Entry 5CD1 (X-ray diffraction, 3.60 A resolution); this record covers chains A and B of the 6 polymer chains in the assembly.

# Chain A
Protein: tRNA (adenine(58)-N(1))-methyltransferase catalytic subunit TRMT61A
Source organism: Homo sapiens
Notes: EC 2.1.1.220
UniProtKB: Q96FX7 (TRM61_HUMAN); numbering as in UniProt (aligned over 1-289)
Amino-acid sequence (289 residues; numbered 1 to 289; the number before each row is that of its first residue):
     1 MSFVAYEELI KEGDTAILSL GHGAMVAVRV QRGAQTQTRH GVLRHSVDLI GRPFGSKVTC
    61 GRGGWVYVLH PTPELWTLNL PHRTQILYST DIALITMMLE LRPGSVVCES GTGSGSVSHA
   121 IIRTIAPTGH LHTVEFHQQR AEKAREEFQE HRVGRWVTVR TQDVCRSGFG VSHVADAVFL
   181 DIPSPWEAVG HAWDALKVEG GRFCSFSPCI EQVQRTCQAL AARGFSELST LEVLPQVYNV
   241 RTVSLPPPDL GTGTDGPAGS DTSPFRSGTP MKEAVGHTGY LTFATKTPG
Disordered / not traced: 1, 254-260
Residues lining bound ligands: S-adenosylhomocysteine (SAH): Thr84, Gln85, Ile86, Leu87, Glu109, Ser110, Gly111, Thr112, Gly113, Ser114, Gly115, Ser116, Val117, Val134, Glu135, Phe136, His137, Arg140, Gln162, Asp163, Val164, Cys165, Phe179, Asp181, Ile182, Pro183
Swiss-Prot annotation at these positions:
  - binding site (substrate): Leu20 to His22, Gln35 to Val42, Gly64, Trp65, Gln85 to Ser89, Ser110 to Val117, Leu180 to Pro183, Ser205 to Gln212, Thr278
  - binding site (S-adenosyl-L-methionine): Leu87, Ser114 to Ser116, Glu135, Arg140, Asp163, Val164, Asp181
  - modified residue: Ser2 (N-acetylserine), Ser263 (Phosphoserine)
What the authors report for this chain:
  - catalytic residues: Asp181 (proposed by the authors, not directly observed)

# Chain B
Protein: tRNA (adenine(58)-N(1))-methyltransferase non-catalytic subunit TRM6
Source organism: Homo sapiens
UniProtKB: Q9UJA5 (TRM6_HUMAN); numbering as in UniProt (aligned over 1-497)
Amino-acid sequence (497 residues; numbered 1 to 497; the number before each row is that of its first residue):
     1 MEGSGEQPGP QPQHPGDHRI RDGDFVVLKR EDVFKAVQVQ RRKKVTFEKQ WFYLDNVIGH
    61 SYGTAFEVTS GGSLQPKKKR EEPTAETKEA GTDNRNIVDD GKSQKLTQDD IKALKDKGIK
   121 GEEIVQQLIE NSTTFRDKTE FAQDKYIKKK KKKYEAIITV VKPSTRILSI MYYAREPGKI
   181 NHMRYDTLAQ MLTLGNIRAG NKMIVMETCA GLVLGAMMER MGGFGSIIQL YPGGGPVRAA
   241 TACFGFPKSF LSGLYEFPLN KVDSLLHGTF SAKMLSSEPK DSALVEESNG TLEEKQASEQ
   301 ENEDSMAEAP ESNHPEDQET METISQDPEH KGPKERGSKK DYIQEKQRRQ EEQRKRHLEA
   361 AALLSERNAD GLIVASRFHP TPLLLSLLDF VAPSRPFVVY CQYKEPLLEC YTKLRERGGV
   421 INLRLSETWL RNYQVLPDRS HPKLLMSGGG GYLLSGFTVA MDNLKADTSL KSNASTLESH
   481 ETEEPAAKKR KCPESDS
Disordered / not traced: 1-17, 78-132, 272-341, 464-497
Swiss-Prot annotation at these positions:
  - binding site (substrate): Asn94 to Gln104, Lys145 to Tyr154, Arg175 to His182, Arg349, Arg377, Arg415 to Leu423, Gln434 to His441
  - modified residue: Thr107 (Phosphothreonine), Ser298 (Phosphoserine), Ser305 (Phosphoserine)
What the authors report for this chain:
  - conformationally variable residues (domain motion, order/disorder transition): Lys78 to Ser132, Glu140 to Tyr154

# How chain A and chain B interact
Residue-residue contacts (91; chain A residue first):
  Phe3(A) - Arg198(B)  hydrogen bond (backbone-side chain)
  Val4(A) - Arg198(B)  hydrogen bond (backbone-side chain)
  Ala5(A) - Arg198(B)
  Tyr6(A) - Asn196(B)  hydrogen bond
  Tyr6(A) - Arg198(B)
  Tyr6(A) - Asn201(B)
  Tyr6(A) - Asp370(B)
  Tyr6(A) - Arg395(B)
  Tyr6(A) - Pro396(B)
  Ser19(A) - Ile421(B)
  Ser19(A) - Asn422(B)
  His22(A) - Asn422(B)
  Met25(A) - Asn422(B)  hydrogen bond
  Phe54(A) - Pro393(B)
  Phe54(A) - Ser394(B)
  Gly55(A) - Ser394(B)
  Gly55(A) - Val459(B)
  Gly55(A) - Ala460(B)  hydrogen bond (backbone-backbone)
  Lys57(A) - Asp462(B)  salt bridge
  Tyr67(A) - Val459(B)  hydrophobic
  Tyr67(A) - Asp462(B)
  Leu69(A) - Ser394(B)
  His70(A) - Ser394(B)  hydrogen bond (backbone-side chain)
  Thr72(A) - Asn196(B)
  Pro73(A) - Asn196(B)
  Glu74(A) - Thr193(B)
  Leu75(A) - Phe457(B)  hydrophobic
  Thr90(A) - Gln190(B)  hydrogen bond (backbone-side chain)
  Thr90(A) - Arg424(B)
  Ala93(A) - Ala189(B)
  Ala93(A) - Gln190(B)
  Ala93(A) - Thr193(B)
  Leu94(A) - Leu430(B)  hydrophobic
  Thr96(A) - Arg220(B)
  Met97(A) - Arg166(B)
  Met97(A) - Ser169(B)
  Met97(A) - Tyr185(B)
  Met97(A) - Ala189(B)  hydrophobic
  Met98(A) - Arg166(B)
  Glu100(A) - Ser164(B)  hydrogen bond
  Glu100(A) - Arg166(B)  salt bridge
  Glu100(A) - Ile167(B)
  Leu101(A) - Arg220(B)
  Arg102(A) - Glu219(B)  salt bridge
  Pro103(A) - Glu219(B)
  Pro103(A) - Arg220(B)
  Pro103(A) - Met221(B)
  Arg123(A) - Thr193(B)
  Arg123(A) - Asn196(B)  hydrogen bond
  Arg123(A) - Ile197(B)
  Arg123(A) - Arg198(B)
  Thr124(A) - Arg220(B)  hydrogen bond
  Ala126(A) - Ala199(B)
  Pro127(A) - Ala199(B)
  Pro127(A) - Phe224(B)  hydrophobic
  Arg202(A) - Arg166(B)
  Gln214(A) - Ser440(B)
  Glu227(A) - Lys29(B)  salt bridge
  Glu227(A) - Arg166(B)  salt bridge
  Thr230(A) - Arg431(B)
  Thr230(A) - Asn432(B)
  Thr230(A) - Tyr433(B)  hydrogen bond (backbone-backbone)
  Thr230(A) - Val435(B)
  Leu231(A) - Arg431(B)
  Leu231(A) - Asn432(B)
  Glu232(A) - Trp429(B)
  Glu232(A) - Leu430(B)
  Glu232(A) - Arg431(B)  hydrogen bond (backbone-backbone)
  Glu232(A) - Tyr433(B)  hydrogen bond
  Val233(A) - Trp429(B)
  Leu234(A) - Glu427(B)
  Leu234(A) - Thr428(B)
  Leu234(A) - Trp429(B)  hydrogen bond (backbone-backbone)
  Pro235(A) - Glu427(B)
  Gln236(A) - Ser426(B)
  Gln236(A) - Glu427(B)  hydrogen bond (backbone-backbone)
  Gln236(A) - Trp429(B)
  Val237(A) - Arg424(B)
  Val237(A) - Leu425(B)
  Tyr238(A) - Lys404(B)
  Tyr238(A) - Leu425(B)  hydrogen bond (backbone-backbone)
  Tyr238(A) - Glu427(B)  hydrogen bond
  Val240(A) - Leu408(B)  hydrophobic
  Val240(A) - Tyr411(B)  hydrophobic
  Arg266(A) - Leu408(B)
  Arg266(A) - Glu409(B)
  Arg266(A) - Thr412(B)  hydrogen bond
  Ser267(A) - Leu408(B)
  Gly268(A) - Lys404(B)
  Gly268(A) - Leu408(B)
  Tyr280(A) - Tyr433(B)
Also at the interface, not in a pair above, chain A (53 interface residues in all): Gly23, Val68, Ser89, Val213, Cys217
Also at the interface, not in a pair above, chain B (54 interface residues in all): Thr165, Ile170, Asp186, Gly195, Gly222, Lys413, Tyr452, Thr458

# Summary
Chain A and chain B form an interface of 53 and 54 residues respectively; the contacts include 18 hydrogen
bonds and 5 salt bridges. Polar contacts include Lys57(A)-Asp462(B), Glu100(A)-Arg166(B) and
Arg102(A)-Glu219(B). Ligands of chain A: S-adenosylhomocysteine. From the paper: the catalytic residue
Asp181(A); conformational variability at Lys78(B) and Glu140(B).
Chain A is tRNA (adenine(58)-N(1))-methyltransferase catalytic subunit TRMT61A and chain B is tRNA
(adenine(58)-N(1))-methyltransferase non-catalytic subunit TRM6, both from Homo sapiens; the structure,
Structure of an asymmetric tetramer of human tRNA m1A58 methyltransferase in a complex with SAH and ..., was
determined by X-ray diffraction, deposited together with 5CCB and 5CCX.
